PDB entry 3I4M | X-ray diffraction, 3.70 A resolution | chains B and J of the 15 polymer chains in the assembly

== Chain B ==
Protein: DNA-directed RNA polymerase II subunit RPB2
Organism: Saccharomyces cerevisiae
Notes: EC 2.7.7.6
Reference sequence: P08518 (RPB2_YEAST); residues 1-1224 here = UniProt positions 1-1224
Chain sequence (1224 residues; numbered 1 to 1224; the number before each row is that of its first residue):
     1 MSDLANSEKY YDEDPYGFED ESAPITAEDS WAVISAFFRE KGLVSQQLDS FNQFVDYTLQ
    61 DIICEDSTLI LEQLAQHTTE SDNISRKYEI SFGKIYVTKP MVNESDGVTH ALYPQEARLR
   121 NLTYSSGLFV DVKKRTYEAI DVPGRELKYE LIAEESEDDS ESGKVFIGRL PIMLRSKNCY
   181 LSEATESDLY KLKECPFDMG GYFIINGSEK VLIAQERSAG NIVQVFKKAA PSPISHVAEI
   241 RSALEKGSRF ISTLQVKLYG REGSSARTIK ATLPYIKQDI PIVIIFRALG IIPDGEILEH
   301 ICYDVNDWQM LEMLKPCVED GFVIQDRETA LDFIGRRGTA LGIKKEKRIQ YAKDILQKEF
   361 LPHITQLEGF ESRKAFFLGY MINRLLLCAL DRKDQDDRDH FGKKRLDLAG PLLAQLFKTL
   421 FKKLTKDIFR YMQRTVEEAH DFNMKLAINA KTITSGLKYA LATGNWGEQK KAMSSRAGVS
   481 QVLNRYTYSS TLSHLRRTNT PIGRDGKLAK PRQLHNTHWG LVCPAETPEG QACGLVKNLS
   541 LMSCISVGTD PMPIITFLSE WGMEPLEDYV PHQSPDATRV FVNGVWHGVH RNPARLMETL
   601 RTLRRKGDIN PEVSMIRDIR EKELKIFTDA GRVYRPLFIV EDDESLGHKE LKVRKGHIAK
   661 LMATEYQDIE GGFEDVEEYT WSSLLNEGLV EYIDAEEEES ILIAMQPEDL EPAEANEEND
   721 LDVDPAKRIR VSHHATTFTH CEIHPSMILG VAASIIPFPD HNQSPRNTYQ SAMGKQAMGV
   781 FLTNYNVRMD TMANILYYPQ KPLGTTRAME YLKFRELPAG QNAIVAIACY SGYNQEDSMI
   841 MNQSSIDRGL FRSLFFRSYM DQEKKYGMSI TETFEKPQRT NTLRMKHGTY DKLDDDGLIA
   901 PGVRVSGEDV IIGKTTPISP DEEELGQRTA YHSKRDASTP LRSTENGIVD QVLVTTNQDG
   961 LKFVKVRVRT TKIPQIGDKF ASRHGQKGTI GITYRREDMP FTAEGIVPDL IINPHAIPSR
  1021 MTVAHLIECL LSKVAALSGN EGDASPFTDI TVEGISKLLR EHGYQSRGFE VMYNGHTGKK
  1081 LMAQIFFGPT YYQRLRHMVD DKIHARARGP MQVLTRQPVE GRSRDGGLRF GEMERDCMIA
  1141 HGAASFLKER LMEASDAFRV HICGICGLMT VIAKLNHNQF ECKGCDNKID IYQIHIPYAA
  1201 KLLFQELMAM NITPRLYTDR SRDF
Not modelled in the structure: 1-19, 71-89, 139-163, 438-445, 669-677, 716-721, 920-932
Bound ions: Zn2+: Cys1163, Cys1166, Cys1182, Cys1185

== Chain J ==
Protein: DNA-directed RNA polymerases I, II, and III subunit RPABC5
Organism: Saccharomyces cerevisiae
Reference sequence: P22139 (RPAB5_YEAST); residue numbers follow UniProt; this construct covers 1-70
Chain sequence (70 residues; numbered 1 to 70; the number before each row is that of its first residue):
     1 MIVPVRCFSC GKVVGDKWES YLNLLQEDEL DEGTALSRLG LKRYCCRRMI LTHVDLIEKF
    61 LRYNPLEKRD
Not modelled in the structure: 66-70
Bound ions: Zn2+: Cys7, Cys10, Cys45, Cys46

== Interface between chain B and chain J ==
Contacting residue pairs (67):
  Glu186(B) - Arg62(J)  salt bridge
  Ser187(B) - Arg62(J)
  Tyr190(B) - Lys59(J)
  Tyr190(B) - Arg62(J)
  Tyr190(B) - Tyr63(J)
  Lys193(B) - Tyr63(J)
  Cys195(B) - Tyr63(J)
  Pro196(B) - Tyr63(J)
  Val780(B) - Leu56(J)  hydrophobic
  Thr783(B) - Phe60(J)
  Thr783(B) - Tyr63(J)  hydrogen bond
  Asn784(B) - Tyr63(J)
  Tyr785(B) - Met1(J)
  Tyr785(B) - Phe60(J)  hydrophobic
  Asn786(B) - Phe60(J)
  Tyr797(B) - Met1(J)
  Tyr798(B) - Val3(J)
  Tyr798(B) - Pro4(J)  hydrophobic
  Pro799(B) - Met1(J)
  Gln800(B) - Arg48(J)
  Gln800(B) - Met49(J)
  Gln800(B) - Thr52(J)
  Lys801(B) - Leu51(J)
  Lys801(B) - Thr52(J)  hydrogen bond (backbone-backbone)
  Lys801(B) - Val54(J)
  Leu803(B) - Thr52(J)
  Arg815(B) - Val54(J)
  Glu816(B) - Val54(J)
  Glu816(B) - Leu56(J)
  Glu816(B) - Lys59(J)
  Gln821(B) - Phe8(J)
  Asn822(B) - Arg48(J)  hydrogen bond (backbone-side chain)
  Asn822(B) - Thr52(J)  hydrogen bond
  Ala823(B) - Arg48(J)
  Ile824(B) - Ser9(J)
  Ile824(B) - Arg48(J)
  Asn842(B) - Ser9(J)
  Ser845(B) - Phe8(J)
  Arg848(B) - Cys7(J)
  Arg848(B) - Phe8(J)  hydrogen bond (side chain-backbone)
  Arg848(B) - Ser9(J)  hydrogen bond (side chain-backbone)
  Arg848(B) - Cys10(J)
  Arg848(B) - Gly11(J)
  Leu850(B) - Phe8(J)  hydrophobic
  Arg996(B) - Ser9(J)
  Arg996(B) - Cys10(J)
  Glu1004(B) - Lys42(J)  salt bridge
  Glu1004(B) - Arg43(J)
  Ile1006(B) - Arg43(J)
  Ile1006(B) - Tyr44(J)
  Ile1006(B) - Cys45(J)  hydrophobic
  Val1007(B) - Ser9(J)
  Asp1009(B) - Phe8(J)
  Asp1009(B) - Ser9(J)  hydrogen bond
  Asp1009(B) - Arg48(J)  salt bridge
  Lys1033(B) - Tyr44(J)
  Ala1035(B) - Leu51(J)
  Ala1036(B) - Arg47(J)
  Ala1036(B) - Leu51(J)  hydrophobic
  Leu1037(B) - Arg47(J)
  Ser1038(B) - Gly33(J)  hydrogen bond (backbone-backbone)
  Gly1039(B) - Glu32(J)
  Gly1039(B) - Leu51(J)
  Tyr1064(B) - Tyr44(J)
  Glu1070(B) - Tyr44(J)  hydrogen bond
  Phe1087(B) - Tyr44(J)
  Pro1089(B) - Tyr44(J)
Interface residues without a listed pair, chain B (46 interface residues in all): Phe197, Ile795, Leu817, Gly849
Interface residues without a listed pair, chain J (27 interface residues in all): Val5, His53

== In short ==
Chain B and chain J form an interface of 46 and 27 residues respectively; the contacts include 9 hydrogen
bonds and 3 salt bridges. Polar pairs include Glu186(B)-Arg62(J), Glu1004(B)-Lys42(J) and Asp1009(B)-Arg48(J).
The Zn2+ site is built by Cys1163(B), Cys1166(B), Cys1182(B) and Cys1185(B).
Chain B is DNA-directed RNA polymerase II subunit RPB2 and chain J is DNA-directed RNA polymerases I, II, and
III subunit RPABC5, both from Saccharomyces cerevisiae; the structure, 8-oxoguanine containing RNA polymerase
II elongation complex D, was determined by X-ray diffraction together with 3I4N from the same study.
